4R2J - chain A; structure by X-ray diffraction, 2.36 A resolution.

== Chain A ==
Molecule: Universal stress protein E
From: Salmonella enterica subsp. enterica serovar Typhimurium str. LT2
UniProtKB: Q8ZP84 (USPE_SALTY); residue numbers follow UniProt; this construct covers 1-315
Chain sequence (329 residues; row label = number of the first residue in the row; numbers below 1 keep their minus sign (Met-13 is residue -13)):
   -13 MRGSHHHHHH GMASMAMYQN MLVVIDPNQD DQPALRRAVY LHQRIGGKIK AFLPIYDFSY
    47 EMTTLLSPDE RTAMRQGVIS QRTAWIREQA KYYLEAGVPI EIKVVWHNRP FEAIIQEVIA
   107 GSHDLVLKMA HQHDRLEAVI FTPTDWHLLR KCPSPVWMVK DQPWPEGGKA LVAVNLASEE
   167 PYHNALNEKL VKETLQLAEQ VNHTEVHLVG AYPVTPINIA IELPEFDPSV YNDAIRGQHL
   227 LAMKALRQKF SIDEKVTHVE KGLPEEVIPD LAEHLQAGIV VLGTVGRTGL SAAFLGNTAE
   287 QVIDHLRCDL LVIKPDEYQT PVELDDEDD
Disordered / not traced: -13 to 2, 49, 164-166, 209-213, 272-278, 304-315
Differences from the reference sequence: expression tag (-13 to 0)
Metal / ion sites: Zn2+: His117, His119 (together with alpha-D-glucopyranose)
Ligand contacts:
  - alpha-D-glucopyranose (GLC), molecule 1: His117, His119, Ile126
  - alpha-D-glucopyranose (GLC), molecule 2: Phe127, Thr128, Pro129, Trp132, Arg136, Glu286, Asp290

== Summary ==
Chain A binds alpha-D-glucopyranose. His117 and His119 form the Zn2+ site.
Chain A is Universal stress protein E (Salmonella enterica subsp. enterica serovar Typhimurium str. LT2); the
structure, Crystal structure of YdaA (Universal Stress Protein E) from Salmonella typhimurium, was determined
by X-ray diffraction (same publication as 4R2L and 4R2M).
